7K13 - chain A; structure by X-ray diffraction, 1.83 A resolution.

# Chain A
Name: 2-amino-3-carboxymuconate 6-semialdehyde decarboxylase
Organism: Pseudomonas fluorescens
Notes: EC 4.-.-.-
UniProtKB: Q83V25 (Q83V25_PSEFL); numbering as in UniProt (aligned over 1-334)
Amino-acid sequence (355 residues; row label = number of the first residue in the row; numbers below 1 keep their minus sign (Met-20 is residue -20)):
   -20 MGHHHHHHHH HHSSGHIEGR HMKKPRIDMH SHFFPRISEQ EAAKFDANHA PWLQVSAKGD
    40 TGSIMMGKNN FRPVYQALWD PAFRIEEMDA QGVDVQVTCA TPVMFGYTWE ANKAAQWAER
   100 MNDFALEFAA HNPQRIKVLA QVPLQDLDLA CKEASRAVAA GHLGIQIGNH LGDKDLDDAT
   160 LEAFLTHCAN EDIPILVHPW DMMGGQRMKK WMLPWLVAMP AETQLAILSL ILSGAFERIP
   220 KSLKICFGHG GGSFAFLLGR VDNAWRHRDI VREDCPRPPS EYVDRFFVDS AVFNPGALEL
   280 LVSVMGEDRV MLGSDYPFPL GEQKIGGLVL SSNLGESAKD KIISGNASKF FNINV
Not modelled in the structure: -20 to 3, 334
Sequence notes: expression tag (-20 to 0)
Metal / ion sites: Zn2+: His9, His11, His177, Asp294
What the authors report for this chain:
  - binding site for 2-hydroxy-5-(thiophen-3-yl)benzoic acid: Arg247
  - conformationally variable residues (side-chain flip): Arg51, Trp194
  - catalytic residues: Arg51, His228, Arg239 (citing earlier work)

# Summary
The Zn2+ site is built by His9, His11, His177 and Asp294. From the paper: catalytic residues Arg51, His228 and
Arg239; a binding site for 2-hydroxy-5-(thiophen-3-yl)benzoic acid at Arg247.
Chain A is 2-amino-3-carboxymuconate 6-semialdehyde decarboxylase (Pseudomonas fluorescens); the structure,
ACMSD in complex with diflunisal derivative 14, was determined by X-ray diffraction together with 7K12 from
the same study.
